PDB entry 7Q7M | X-ray diffraction, 2.55 A resolution | chains L and M of the 3 polymer chains in the assembly

== Chain L ==
Name: Reaction center protein L chain
Organism: Cereibacter sphaeroides
Reference sequence: P0C0Y8 (RCEL_RHOSH); residues 1-281 here correspond to UniProt positions 2-282 (UniProt number = residue number + 1)
Chain sequence (281 residues; numbered 1 to 281; the number before each row is that of its first residue):
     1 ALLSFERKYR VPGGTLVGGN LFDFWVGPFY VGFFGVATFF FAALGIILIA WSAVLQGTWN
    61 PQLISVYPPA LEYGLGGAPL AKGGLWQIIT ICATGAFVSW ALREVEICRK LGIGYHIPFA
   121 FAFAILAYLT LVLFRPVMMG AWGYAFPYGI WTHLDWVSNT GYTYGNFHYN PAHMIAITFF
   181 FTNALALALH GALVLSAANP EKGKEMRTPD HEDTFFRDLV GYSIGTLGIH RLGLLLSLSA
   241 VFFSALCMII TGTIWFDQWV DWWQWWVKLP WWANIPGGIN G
Construct notes: engineered mutation Thr-178 (Ser179 in P0C0Y8)
Bound ions: Fe ion: His-190, His-230 (shared with His-219(M), Glu-234(M), His-266(M) of chain M)
Small-molecule neighbours:
  - bacteriochlorophyll a (BCL), molecule 1: Ile-46, Ile-49, Phe-97, Tyr-128, Leu-131, Phe-146, Ile-150, Trp-151, His-153, Leu-154, Trp-156, Val-157
  - bacteriochlorophyll a (BCL), molecule 2: Phe-97, Phe-121, Ala-124, Ile-125, Ala-127, Tyr-128, Leu-131, Trp-156, Val-157, Ser-158, Thr-160, Gly-161, Tyr-162, Asn-166, Phe-167, His-168, His-173, Ala-176, Ile-177, Phe-180, Phe-181, Val-241, Ser-244, Ala-245, Cys-247, Met-248
  - bacteriochlorophyll a (BCL), molecule 3: Val-157, Tyr-162, His-168, Phe-181
  - bacteriochlorophyll a (BCL), molecule 4: His-168, Met-174, Ile-177, Thr-178, Phe-181, Thr-182, Leu-185
  - bacteriopheophytin a (BPH), molecule 1: Thr-38, Phe-41, Ala-42, Gly-45, Ile-49, Ile-89, Cys-92, Ala-93, Ala-96, Phe-97, Trp-100, Glu-104, Ile-117, Ala-120, Phe-121, Phe-123, Ala-124, Tyr-128, Phe-146, Tyr-148, Gly-149, Ile-150, His-153, Phe-180, Ser-237, Leu-238, Val-241
  - bacteriopheophytin a (BPH), molecule 2: Phe-181, Ala-184, Leu-185, Ala-188, Leu-189, Leu-219, Val-220
  - ubiquinone-7 (UQ7): Phe-29, Tyr-30, Val-31, Gly-35, Val-36, Phe-39, Trp-100, Arg-103

== Chain M ==
Name: Reaction center protein M chain
Organism: Cereibacter sphaeroides
Reference sequence: P0C0Y9 (RCEM_RHOSH); residues 1-302 here correspond to UniProt positions 2-303 (UniProt number = residue number + 1)
Chain sequence (302 residues; row label = number of the first residue in the row):
     1 AEYQNIFTQV QVRGPADLGM TEDVNLANRS GVGPFSTLLG WFGNAQLGPI YLGSLGVLSL
    61 FSGLMWFFTI GIWFWYQAGW NPAVFLRDLF FFSLEPPAPE YGLSFAAPLK EGGLWLIASF
   121 FMFVAVWSWW GRTYLRAQAL GMGKHTAWAF LSAIWLWMVL GFIRPILMGS WSEAVPYGIF
   181 SHLDWTNNFS LVHGNLHYNP FHGLSIAFLY GSALLFAMHG ATILAVSRFG GERELEQIAD
   241 RGTAAERAAL FWRWTMGFNA TMEGIHRWAI WMAVLVTLTG GIGILLSGTV VDNWYVWGQN
   301 HG
Not modelled in the structure: 1, 302
Construct notes: engineered mutation Thr-8 (Ser9 in P0C0Y9), His-197 (Phe198 in P0C0Y9)
UniProt features mapped onto this chain:
  - binding site ((7R,8Z)-bacteriochlorophyll b): His-182, His-202
  - binding site (Fe cation): His-219, Glu-234, His-266
  - binding site (a ubiquinone): Trp-252
Bound ions: Fe ion: His-219, Glu-234, His-266 (shared with His-190(L), His-230(L) of chain L)
Small-molecule neighbours:
  - bacteriochlorophyll a (BCL), molecule 1: Trp-66, Met-122, Val-126, Phe-150, Ala-153, Ile-154, Leu-156, Trp-157, Leu-160, Trp-185, Thr-186, Asn-187, Phe-189, Ser-190, Asn-195, Leu-196, His-197, His-202, Ser-205, Ile-206, Leu-209, Tyr-210, Val-276, Thr-277, Gly-280, Gly-281, Ile-284
  - bacteriochlorophyll a (BCL), molecule 2: Met-122, Trp-157, Leu-160, Val-175, Ile-179, His-182, Leu-183, Trp-185, Thr-186
  - bacteriochlorophyll a (BCL), molecule 3: His-197, Gly-203, Ile-206, Ala-207, Tyr-210, Gly-211, Leu-214
  - bacteriopheophytin a (BPH), molecule 1: Ser-59, Leu-60, Gly-63, Ala-125, Val-126, Trp-129, Thr-133, Thr-146, Ala-149, Phe-150, Ser-152, Ala-153, Ala-273, Val-274, Thr-277
  - bacteriopheophytin a (BPH), molecule 2: Tyr-210, Ala-213, Leu-214, Ala-217, Met-218, Trp-252, Thr-255, Met-256
  - speroidenone (SPN): Trp-66, Phe-67, Phe-68, Ile-70, Gly-71, Ile-72, Phe-74, Trp-75, Phe-85, Leu-89, Trp-115, Leu-116, Ser-119, Phe-120, Met-122, Phe-123, Trp-157, Met-158, Gly-161, Phe-162, Trp-171, Val-175, Pro-176, Tyr-177, Gly-178, Ile-179, His-182
  - ubiquinone-7 (UQ7): Leu-214, Leu-215, Met-218, His-219, Thr-222, Ile-223, Ala-245, Ala-248, Ala-249, Trp-252, Met-256, Phe-258, Asn-259, Ala-260, Thr-261, Met-262, Ile-265, Trp-268, Met-272

== Interface between chain L and chain M ==
Residue-residue contacts (210):
  Ala-1(L) with Arg-253(M), hydrogen bond (backbone-side chain)
  Leu-3(L) with Leu-250(M), hydrophobic; Arg-253(M); Asn-259(M)
  Phe-5(L) with Arg-241(M); Glu-246(M)
  Glu-6(L) with Leu-250(M); Arg-253(M), salt bridge; Trp-254(M), hydrogen bond
  Lys-8(L) with Glu-246(M), salt bridge
  Tyr-9(L) with Thr-243(M), hydrogen bond; Glu-246(M), hydrogen bond; Arg-247(M); Leu-250(M), hydrophobic; Trp-254(M)
  Arg-10(L) with Trp-254(M)
  Trp-25(L) with Trp-254(M)
  Pro-28(L) with Arg-253(M); Trp-254(M); Gly-257(M)
  Phe-29(L) with Trp-254(M); Thr-255(M); Met-256(M); Gly-257(M)
  Tyr-30(L) with Trp-254(M), hydrogen bond (backbone-backbone)
  Trp-100(L) with Thr-255(M)
  Arg-103(L) with Trp-254(M), hydrogen bond (side chain-backbone); Thr-255(M), hydrogen bond (side chain-backbone)
  Glu-104(L) with Phe-251(M); Thr-255(M)
  Ile-107(L) with Phe-251(M), hydrophobic; Trp-254(M), hydrophobic; Thr-255(M)
  Cys-108(L) with Phe-251(M), hydrophobic
  Lys-110(L) with Trp-254(M)
  Leu-111(L) with Arg-247(M), hydrogen bond (backbone-side chain); Phe-251(M); Trp-254(M), hydrophobic
  Gly-112(L) with Arg-228(M), hydrogen bond (backbone-side chain); Phe-229(M)
  Ile-113(L) with Ala-225(M); Val-226(M), hydrophobic; Arg-228(M); Phe-229(M), hydrophobic; Arg-247(M); Phe-251(M), hydrophobic
  Gly-114(L) with Ala-225(M), hydrogen bond (backbone-backbone); Arg-228(M)
  His-116(L) with Gln-4(M), hydrogen bond (side chain-backbone); Ala-221(M); Leu-224(M); Ala-225(M)
  Ile-117(L) with Ala-221(M), hydrophobic; Thr-222(M); Phe-251(M), hydrophobic; Trp-252(M), hydrophobic
  Trp-151(L) with His-197(M); Tyr-198(M), hydrophobic
  Leu-154(L) with His-197(M), hydrogen bond (backbone-side chain)
  Asp-155(L) with Tyr-198(M), hydrogen bond
  Tyr-162(L) with Asn-187(M), hydrogen bond; Leu-191(M)
  Asn-166(L) with Leu-183(M); Asn-187(M)
  His-168(L) with Leu-183(M), hydrogen bond (side chain-backbone); Thr-186(M)
  Tyr-169(L) with Phe-180(M), hydrophobic; Asp-184(M), hydrogen bond
  Met-174(L) with Phe-180(M), hydrophobic; Leu-183(M), hydrophobic
  Phe-180(L) with Ala-213(M), hydrophobic
  Asn-183(L) with Ser-212(M); Ala-213(M), hydrogen bond (side chain-backbone); Phe-216(M)
  Ala-184(L) with Ala-273(M)
  Ala-186(L) with Phe-216(M)
  Leu-187(L) with Ser-212(M); Phe-216(M); Ala-269(M)
  Ala-188(L) with Ala-273(M), hydrophobic
  His-190(L) with His-219(M), hydrogen bond; Glu-234(M), salt bridge; His-266(M), hydrogen bond
  Gly-191(L) with His-266(M)
  Ala-192(L) with His-145(M); Thr-146(M); Ile-270(M), hydrophobic
  Val-194(L) with Glu-234(M); Leu-235(M); His-266(M)
  Leu-195(L) with His-145(M); Glu-263(M); His-266(M); Arg-267(M)
  Ser-196(L) with Met-142(M); Gly-143(M), hydrogen bond (backbone-backbone); His-145(M)
  Ala-197(L) with Met-142(M), hydrophobic; Leu-235(M), hydrophobic
  Ala-198(L) with Leu-235(M)
  Asn-199(L) with Gly-143(M); His-145(M); Glu-263(M), hydrogen bond; Arg-267(M)
  Pro-200(L) with Gly-141(M); Gly-143(M)
  Glu-201(L) with Gln-138(M); Gly-141(M), hydrogen bond (backbone-backbone); Met-142(M); Lys-144(M), salt bridge
  Lys-204(L) with Gly-141(M)
  Met-206(L) with Leu-235(M); Ile-238(M), hydrophobic
  Arg-207(L) with Glu-22(M), salt bridge; Leu-140(M), hydrogen bond (side chain-backbone); Gly-141(M); Leu-235(M)
  Thr-208(L) with Leu-235(M)
  Pro-209(L) with Leu-235(M)
  Asp-210(L) with Met-20(M)
  His-211(L) with Met-20(M); Glu-22(M), salt bridge; Leu-140(M); Met-142(M)
  Glu-212(L) with Leu-235(M)
  Thr-214(L) with Gly-19(M); Met-20(M), hydrogen bond (side chain-backbone); Arg-29(M); Leu-140(M)
  Phe-215(L) with Thr-133(M); Arg-136(M); Ala-137(M); Leu-140(M), hydrophobic; Met-142(M), hydrophobic; Thr-146(M)
  Arg-217(L) with Asp-17(M); Asn-44(M); Gln-46(M); Gly-48(M); Pro-49(M); Ile-50(M)
  Asp-218(L) with Val-24(M); Arg-29(M), salt bridge; Ile-50(M); Tyr-51(M), hydrogen bond (backbone-backbone); Arg-132(M), hydrogen bond (backbone-side chain)
  Leu-219(L) with Trp-129(M); Arg-132(M), hydrogen bond (backbone-side chain); Thr-133(M)
  Val-220(L) with Ile-50(M)
  Gly-221(L) with Leu-47(M); Gly-48(M), hydrogen bond (backbone-backbone); Pro-49(M); Ile-50(M)
  Tyr-222(L) with Leu-39(M), hydrophobic; Asn-44(M), hydrogen bond (side chain-backbone); Gln-46(M); Leu-47(M), hydrophobic
  Ser-223(L) with Asn-44(M), hydrogen bond (backbone-side chain)
  Ile-224(L) with Gly-43(M); Asn-44(M), hydrogen bond (backbone-backbone)
  Gly-225(L) with Asn-44(M)
  Thr-226(L) with Glu-232(M)
  Leu-227(L) with Asn-5(M); Leu-224(M), hydrophobic
  Gly-228(L) with Phe-42(M)
  Ile-229(L) with Phe-216(M)
  His-230(L) with His-219(M), hydrogen bond; Gly-220(M); Ile-223(M); Glu-234(M), salt bridge
  Arg-231(L) with Tyr-3(M); Asn-5(M), hydrogen bond (side chain-backbone); Ile-6(M), hydrogen bond (side chain-backbone); Phe-7(M); Thr-8(M), hydrogen bond; Trp-41(M), hydrogen bond (side chain-backbone); Phe-42(M), hydrogen bond (side chain-backbone); Leu-224(M)
  Leu-232(L) with Phe-42(M)
  Gly-233(L) with Phe-216(M)
  Leu-234(L) with Ala-217(M); Ala-221(M), hydrophobic; Leu-224(M), hydrophobic
  Ser-237(L) with Ala-213(M); Ala-217(M)
  Trp-263(L) with Phe-180(M), hydrophobic
  Trp-266(L) with Leu-86(M), hydrogen bond (side chain-backbone); Arg-87(M), hydrogen bond (side chain-backbone)
  Val-267(L) with Arg-87(M); Phe-91(M), hydrophobic
  Trp-272(L) with Ala-83(M); Leu-86(M), hydrophobic; Arg-87(M), hydrogen bond (backbone-side chain)
  Ile-275(L) with Asn-81(M); Ala-83(M), hydrophobic; Val-84(M), hydrophobic; Arg-87(M), hydrogen bond (backbone-side chain)
  Gly-277(L) with Val-84(M); Arg-87(M), hydrogen bond (backbone-side chain)
  Gly-278(L) with Gln-77(M); Val-84(M); Asp-88(M)
  Ile-279(L) with Asp-88(M), hydrogen bond (backbone-side chain); Phe-91(M), hydrophobic; Phe-92(M), hydrophobic
  Asn-280(L) with Arg-87(M); Asp-88(M), hydrogen bond; Phe-91(M)
  Gly-281(L) with Arg-87(M)
Other interface residues (no listed pair), chain L (98 interface residues in all): Leu-2, Ala-120, Val-157, Ser-158, Phe-181, Leu-189, Leu-193, Asp-213, Leu-235, Ala-273, Pro-276
Other interface residues (no listed pair), chain M (98 interface residues in all): Phe-90, Ala-149, Leu-209, Tyr-210, Leu-215, Met-218, Ala-239, Met-272

== Summary ==
The chain L/chain M interface involves 98 residues from each chain; the contacts include 44 hydrogen bonds and
8 salt bridges. Polar contacts include Glu-6(L)/Arg-253(M), Lys-8(L)/Glu-246(M) and His-190(L)/Glu-234(M).
Chain L is Reaction center protein L chain and chain M is Reaction center protein M chain, both from
Cereibacter sphaeroides; the structure, Room temperature structure of the Rhodobacter Sphaeroides
Photosynthetic Reaction Center F(M197)H mutant at 100 MPa helium ..., was determined by X-ray diffraction.
